Entry 9F7G (X-ray diffraction, 1.55 A resolution); this record covers chains A and C.

# Chain A
Molecule: Ribonuclease D
From: Nocardioides sp. S-1144
Reference sequence: A0A5B7RB63 (A0A5B7RB63_9ACTN); numbering as in UniProt (aligned over 1-206)
Sequence (207 residues; row label = number of the first residue in the row; numbering starts at 0):
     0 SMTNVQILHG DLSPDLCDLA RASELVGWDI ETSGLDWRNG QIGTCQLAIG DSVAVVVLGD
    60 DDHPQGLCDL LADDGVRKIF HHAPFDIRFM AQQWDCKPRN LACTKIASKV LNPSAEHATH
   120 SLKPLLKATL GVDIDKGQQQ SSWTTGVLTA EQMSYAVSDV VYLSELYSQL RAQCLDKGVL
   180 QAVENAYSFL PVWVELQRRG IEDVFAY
Not modelled in the structure: 0-1
Sequence notes: expression tag (0)
Cystine bridges: Cys-67/Cys-95
From the paper describing this entry:
  - binding site for the 2-nt DNA strand (chain C): Glu-30 to Leu-34, His-80, His-81, Phe-84, Lys-104, Ser-120, Leu-121, Lys-135 to Ser-140, Tyr-206
  - contacts within the chain: Phe-84/Phe-88 (pi stacking)
  - specificity-determining residues: His-81, Phe-88, Tyr-206
  - mutagenesis - H81F/Y206H: unchanged catalytic activity on DNA
  - mutagenesis - H81F/F88I/Y206H, F88I: decreased catalytic activity (DNase activity)
  - mutagenesis - F88I: unchanged catalytic activity on diribonucleotides

# Chain C
Molecule: 2-nt DNA strand
Sequence (2 nucleotides; each row starts with the number of its first residue):
   603 GG

# How chain A and chain C interact
Pairs across the interface - 20 pairs, chain A then chain C:
  Asp-28(A) with DG604(C), phosphate contact
  Ile-29(A) with DG604(C), phosphate contact
  Glu-30(A) with DG604(C), phosphate contact
  Thr-31(A) with DG604(C), hydrogen bond to the phosphate
  Gly-33(A) with DG604(C), base contact
  Leu-34(A) with DG603(C), base contact; DG604(C), base contact
  His-80(A) with DG603(C), salt bridge to the phosphate
  His-81(A) with DG603(C), hydrogen bond to the sugar
  Phe-84(A) with DG603(C), sugar contact; DG604(C), sugar contact
  Lys-104(A) with DG603(C), salt bridge to the phosphate
  Ser-120(A) with DG603(C), hydrogen bond to the phosphate
  Leu-121(A) with DG603(C), hydrogen bond to the phosphate
  Lys-135(A) with DG604(C), salt bridge to the phosphate
  Gln-138(A) with DG604(C), hydrogen bond to the phosphate
  Gln-139(A) with DG604(C), base contact
  Trp-142(A) with DG604(C), hydrogen bond to the phosphate
  Tyr-154(A) with DG604(C), hydrogen bond to the phosphate
  Asp-158(A) with DG604(C), phosphate contact
Other interface residues (no listed pair), chain A (19 interface residues in all): His-119

# Summary
The interface between chain A and chain C involves 19 residues on one side and 2 on the other; the contacts
include 7 hydrogen bonds and 3 salt bridges. Among the polar pairs are His-81(A)/DG603(C), Thr-31(A)/DG604(C)
and Ser-120(A)/DG603(C). From the paper: a binding site for the 2-nt DNA strand (chain C) at Glu-30(A),
His-80(A) and His-81(A) among others; H81F/F88I/Y206H and F88I of chain A reduce catalytic activity (DNase
activity).
Here chain A is Ribonuclease D (Nocardioides sp. S-1144) and chain C is a 2-nt DNA strand. Entry 9F7G
(Nocardioides diDNase bound to deoxy-pGG) was determined by X-ray diffraction (same publication as 9F7D, 9F7L
and 9F7M).
